Entry 3QJS (X-ray diffraction, 2.80 A resolution); this record covers chains A and B of the 3 polymer chains in the assembly.

[Chain A]
Molecule: Cytochrome c oxidase subunit 1
Source organism: Thermus thermophilus
Notes: EC 1.9.3.1
UniProtKB: Q5SJ79 (COX1_THET8); numbering as in UniProt (aligned over 2-562)
Amino-acid sequence (568 residues; numbered -5 to 562; the number before each row is that of its first residue; numbers below 1 keep their minus sign (Met-5 is residue -5)):
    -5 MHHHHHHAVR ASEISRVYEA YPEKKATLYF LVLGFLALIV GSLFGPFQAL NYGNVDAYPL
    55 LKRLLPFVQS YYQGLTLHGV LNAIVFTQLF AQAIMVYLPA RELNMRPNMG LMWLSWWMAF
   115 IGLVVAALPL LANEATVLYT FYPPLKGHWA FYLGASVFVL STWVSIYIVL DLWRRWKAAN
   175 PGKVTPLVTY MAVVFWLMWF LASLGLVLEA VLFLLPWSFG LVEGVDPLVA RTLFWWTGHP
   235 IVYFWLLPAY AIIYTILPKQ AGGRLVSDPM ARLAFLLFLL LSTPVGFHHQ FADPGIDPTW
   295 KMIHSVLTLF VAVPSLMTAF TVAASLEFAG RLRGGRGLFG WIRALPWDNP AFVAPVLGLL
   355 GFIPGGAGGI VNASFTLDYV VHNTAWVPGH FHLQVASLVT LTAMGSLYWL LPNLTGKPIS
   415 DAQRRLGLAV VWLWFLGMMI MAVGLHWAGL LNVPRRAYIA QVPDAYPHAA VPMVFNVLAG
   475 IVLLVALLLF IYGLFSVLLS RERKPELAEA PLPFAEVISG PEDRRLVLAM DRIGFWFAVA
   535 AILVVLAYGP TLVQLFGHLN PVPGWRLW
Unresolved in the structure: -5 to 5
Sequence notes: expression tag (-5 to 1); conflict Arg258 (Lys in Q5SJ79)
Bound ions: heme Fe: His72, His386; Cu+: His233, His282, His283 (together with carbon monoxide); heme-as Fe near His384 (its only coordinating residue here)
Residues lining bound ligands:
  - carbon monoxide (CMO): His233, Val236, His282, His283, His384
  - heme-as (HAS): Tyr133, Thr134, Trp229, Val236, Tyr237, Trp239, Leu240, Tyr244, His282, His283, Thr302, Val305, Ala306, Ser309, Leu310, Thr312, Ala313, Val316, Ala317, Leu320, Trp335, Ile336, Val350, Leu353, Leu354, Phe356, Ile357, Gly360, Gly363, Ile364, Asn366, Ala367, Asp372, His376, Asn377, Val381, His384, Phe385, Gln388, Val389, Val393, Arg449, Arg450
  - heme (HEM): Leu32, Ser36, Gly39, Pro40, Gln42, Ala43, Tyr46, Tyr65, Leu69, His72, Gly73, Asn76, Ala77, Phe80, Thr81, Leu132, Tyr133, Pro382, Phe385, His386, Val389, Ala390, Thr394, Trp428, Met432, Met435, Leu439, Arg449, Arg450, Ala451, Leu477

[Chain B]
Molecule: Cytochrome c oxidase subunit 2
Source organism: Thermus thermophilus
Notes: EC 1.9.3.1
UniProtKB: Q5SJ80 (COX2_THET8); residue numbers follow UniProt; this construct covers 1-168
Amino-acid sequence (168 residues; numbered 1 to 168; the number before each row is that of its first residue):
     1 MVDQHKAHKA ILAYEKGWLA FSLAMLFVFI ALIAYTLATH TAGVIPAGKL ERVDPTTVRQ
    61 EGPWADPAQA VVQTGPNQYT VYVLAFAFGY QPNPIEVPQG AEIVFKITSP DVIHGFHVEG
   121 TNINVEVLPG EVSTVRYTFK RPGEYRIICN QYCGLGHQNM FGTIVVKE
Unresolved in the structure: 1-2
Sequence notes: conflict Gln4 (Glu in Q5SJ80)
Bound ions: dinuclear copper ion: His114, Cys149, Gln151, Cys153, His157, Met160

[Interface between chain A and chain B]
Contacting residue pairs (120; chain A residue first):
  Ser64(A) with Leu155(B)
  Tyr66(A) with Tyr152(B), hydrophobic; Gly154(B); His157(B); Gln158(B), hydrogen bond
  Thr130(A) with Tyr152(B), hydrogen bond (backbone-side chain)
  Leu132(A) with Tyr152(B), hydrophobic
  Tyr136(A) with Gln151(B)
  Pro137(A) with Ile113(B)
  Pro138(A) with Asp111(B); Val112(B); Pro129(B), hydrophobic
  Leu139(A) with Tyr152(B), hydrophobic
  Asp220(A) with Arg52(B), salt bridge
  Pro221(A) with Pro129(B)
  Leu222(A) with Leu50(B), hydrophobic; Leu128(B)
  Arg225(A) with Ile113(B); Glu126(B), salt bridge; Gln151(B)
  Arg258(A) with Gln4(B), hydrogen bond
  Val260(A) with His8(B), hydrogen bond (backbone-side chain); Ile11(B), hydrophobic
  Ser261(A) with His8(B)
  Met264(A) with Leu12(B), hydrophobic; Glu15(B)
  Phe285(A) with Pro46(B)
  Ala286(A) with Pro46(B); Asn124(B); Val125(B); Glu126(B), hydrogen bond (backbone-backbone)
  Asp287(A) with Pro46(B); Glu126(B)
  Pro288(A) with Glu126(B); Glu131(B); Val132(B); Ser133(B)
  Gly289(A) with Ala47(B), hydrogen bond (backbone-backbone); Gly48(B); Lys49(B)
  Ile290(A) with Gly48(B)
  Pro292(A) with Gly48(B)
  Met296(A) with Leu37(B), hydrophobic
  Val300(A) with Ile30(B), hydrophobic
  Leu303(A) with Leu26(B); Ile30(B), hydrophobic
  Phe304(A) with Phe27(B), hydrophobic
  Val307(A) with Leu19(B), hydrophobic; Leu23(B), hydrophobic; Leu26(B), hydrophobic
  Leu310(A) with Trp18(B), hydrogen bond (backbone-side chain); Ser22(B)
  Met311(A) with Glu15(B); Trp18(B)
  Phe314(A) with Tyr14(B), hydrophobic; Glu15(B); Trp18(B)
  Thr315(A) with Glu15(B), hydrogen bond
  Phe322(A) with Asp3(B); Gln4(B)
  Ser368(A) with Ile33(B)
  Thr370(A) with Ile33(B); Thr36(B), hydrogen bond; Leu37(B); Ile45(B)
  Tyr373(A) with Ile45(B); Pro46(B); Asn122(B); Asn124(B), hydrogen bond (backbone-side chain)
  Val374(A) with Asn122(B)
  His376(A) with Asn124(B), hydrogen bond (backbone-side chain); Glu126(B), salt bridge; Asn150(B), hydrogen bond (backbone-side chain)
  Asn377(A) with Glu126(B); Asn150(B), hydrogen bond (side chain-backbone); Gln151(B)
  Thr378(A) with His117(B)
  Asn446(A) with His117(B); Glu119(B); Gly120(B); Ile148(B)
  Pro448(A) with Ile148(B), hydrophobic; Asn150(B)
  Arg449(A) with His157(B)
  Arg450(A) with Gln151(B), hydrogen bond; His157(B), hydrogen bond (backbone-side chain)
  Ala451(A) with His157(B); Gln158(B)
  Tyr452(A) with Gln158(B)
  Val456(A) with Gln158(B); Asn159(B)
  Ala459(A) with Arg146(B), hydrogen bond (backbone-side chain)
  Tyr460(A) with Phe161(B)
  Ile512(A) with Gln4(B); His5(B); His8(B)
  Ser513(A) with His5(B), hydrogen bond (backbone-side chain)
  Gly514(A) with His5(B); His8(B)
  Pro515(A) with His5(B); Lys9(B)
  Glu516(A) with Leu12(B)
  Asp517(A) with His8(B), salt bridge
  Leu549(A) with Leu50(B), hydrophobic
  His552(A) with Arg52(B), hydrogen bond (backbone-side chain)
  Asn554(A) with Arg52(B); Val53(B), hydrogen bond (side chain-backbone); Gly130(B), hydrogen bond (side chain-backbone)
  Val556(A) with Pro55(B), hydrophobic; Pro129(B)
  Pro557(A) with Thr56(B)
  Trp559(A) with Pro110(B); Asp111(B); Val112(B), hydrophobic
  Leu561(A) with Ala87(B), hydrophobic; Val112(B), hydrophobic; Cys153(B); Gly154(B); Leu155(B), hydrogen bond (backbone-backbone)
  Trp562(A) with Leu155(B), hydrophobic
Also at the interface, not in a pair above, chain A (74 interface residues in all): Val131, His283, Asp291, Lys295, Leu326, Ile364, Phe369, Asp372, Leu445, Ile453, Gln455
Also at the interface, not in a pair above, chain B (64 interface residues in all): Phe29, Ala34, Val44, Phe88, Cys149

[Overview]
74 residues of chain A and 64 residues of chain B are in contact; the contacts include 21 hydrogen bonds and 4
salt bridges. Polar contacts include Asp220(A)-Arg52(B), Arg225(A)-Glu126(B) and His376(A)-Glu126(B). Ligands
of chain A: heme, heme-as and carbon monoxide.
Here chain A is Cytochrome c oxidase subunit 1 and chain B is Cytochrome c oxidase subunit 2, both from
Thermus thermophilus. Entry 3QJS (The structure of and photolytic induced changes of carbon monoxide binding
to the cytochrome ba3-oxidase from ...) was determined by X-ray diffraction, deposited together with 3QJQ,
3QJR, 3QJT, 3QJU and 3QJV.
